PDB entry 9I10 | X-ray diffraction, 1.50 A resolution | chain A

[Chain A]
Protein: Casein kinase II subunit alpha
From: Homo sapiens
Notes: EC 2.7.11.1
UniProt: P68400 (CSK21_HUMAN); residue numbers follow UniProt; this construct covers 3-330
Sequence (328 residues; numbered 3 to 330; the number before each row is that of its first residue):
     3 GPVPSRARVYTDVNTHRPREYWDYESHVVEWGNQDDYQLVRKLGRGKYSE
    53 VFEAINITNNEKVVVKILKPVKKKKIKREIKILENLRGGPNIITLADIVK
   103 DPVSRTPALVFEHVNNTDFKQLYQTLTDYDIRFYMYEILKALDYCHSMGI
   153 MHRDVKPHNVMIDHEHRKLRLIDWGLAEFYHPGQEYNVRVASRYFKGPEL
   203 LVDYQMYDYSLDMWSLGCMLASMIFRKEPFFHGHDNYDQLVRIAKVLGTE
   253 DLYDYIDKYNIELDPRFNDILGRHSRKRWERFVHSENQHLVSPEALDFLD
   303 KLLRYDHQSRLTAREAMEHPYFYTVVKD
Curated features (UniProtKB/Swiss-Prot):
  - region: Gln36 to Leu41 (Interaction with beta subunit)
  - active site: Asp156 (Proton acceptor)
  - binding site (ATP): Leu45 to Val53, Lys68
  - natural variant: Arg47 (R47Q: In OCNDS), Tyr50 (Y50S: In OCNDS), Asp175 (D175G: In OCNDS), Lys198 (K198R: In OCNDS)
Small-molecule neighbours: peptide derived chromophore (A1IYV; (2Z,5Z)-5-[(4-methoxy-3-oxidanyl-phenyl)methylidene]-2-(3-methylphenyl)imino-1,3-thiazolidin-4-one): Leu45, Gly46, Arg47, Gly48, Ser51, Glu52, Val53, Val66, Lys68, Ile95, Phe113, Glu114, His115, Val116, Asn118, Met163, Ile174, Asp175

[In short]
Chain A binds peptide derived chromophore. From UniProt: active-site residue Asp156 and 10 ATP-binding
residues.
Chain A is Casein kinase II subunit alpha (Homo sapiens); the structure, Human protein kinase CK2 alpha in
complex with TN12, was determined by X-ray diffraction together with 9I0Z, 9I11, 9I12, 9I13 and 9I17 from the
same study.
